PDB entry 8X31 | electron microscopy, 6.20 A resolution (low resolution: residue-level contacts below are approximate; hydrogen-bond / salt-bridge calls are withheld) | chains I and C of the 14 polymer chains in the assembly

# Chain I
Molecule: 146-nt DNA strand
Organism: Saccharomyces cerevisiae
Sequence (146 nucleotides; each row starts with the number of its first residue):
     1 ATCAATATCCACCTGCAGATTCTACCAAAAGTGTATTTGGAAACTGCTCC
    51 ATCAAAAGGCATGTTCAGCGGAATTCCGCTGAACATGCCTTTTGATGGAG
   101 CAGTTTCCAAATACACTTTTGGTAGAATCTGCAGGTGGATATTGAT

# Chain C
Protein: Histone H2A
Organism: Saccharomyces cerevisiae
UniProt: A0A6A5Q818 (A0A6A5Q818_YEASX); residues -6 to 127 here correspond to UniProt positions 1-134 (UniProt number = residue number + 7)
Chain sequence (134 residues; each row starts with the number of its first residue; numbers below 1 keep their minus sign (Met-6 is residue -6)):
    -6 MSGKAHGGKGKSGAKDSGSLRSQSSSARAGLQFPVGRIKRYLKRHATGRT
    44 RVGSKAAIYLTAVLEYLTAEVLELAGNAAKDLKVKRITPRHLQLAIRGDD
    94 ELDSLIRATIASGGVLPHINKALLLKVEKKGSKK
Disordered / not traced: -6 to 15, 114-127

# How chain I and chain C interact
Pairs across the interface (12; chain I residue first):
  DA19(I) with Lys78(C)
  DT20(I) with Lys78(C)
  DA29(I) with Arg33(C)
  DA30(I) with Gly29(C); Arg30(C); Arg33(C)
  DG31(I) with Ser18(C); Val28(C); Gly29(C)
  DT32(I) with Gln16(C); Ser17(C); Arg21(C)
Interface residues without a listed pair, chain I (7 interface residues in all): DG39
Interface residues without a listed pair, chain C (10 interface residues in all): Thr43

# Summary
7 residues of chain I and 10 residues of chain C are in contact.
Here chain I is a 146-nt DNA strand and chain C is Histone H2A, both from Saccharomyces cerevisiae. Entry 8X31
(The piccolo NuA4 bound to the H2A.Z nucleosome complex with Ac-CoA at resetting state) was determined by
electron microscopy together with 8X2X, 8X2Y, 8X2Z, 8X30 and 8X32 from the same study.
